Entry 8E04 (electron microscopy, 3.80 A resolution); this record covers chain A.

# Chain A
Protein: Leucine-rich repeat serine/threonine-protein kinase 1
Source organism: Homo sapiens
Notes: EC 2.7.11.1
UniProtKB: Q38SD2 (LRRK1_HUMAN); numbering as in UniProt (aligned over 20-2015)
Amino-acid sequence (1996 residues; numbered 20 to 2015; the number before each row is that of its first residue):
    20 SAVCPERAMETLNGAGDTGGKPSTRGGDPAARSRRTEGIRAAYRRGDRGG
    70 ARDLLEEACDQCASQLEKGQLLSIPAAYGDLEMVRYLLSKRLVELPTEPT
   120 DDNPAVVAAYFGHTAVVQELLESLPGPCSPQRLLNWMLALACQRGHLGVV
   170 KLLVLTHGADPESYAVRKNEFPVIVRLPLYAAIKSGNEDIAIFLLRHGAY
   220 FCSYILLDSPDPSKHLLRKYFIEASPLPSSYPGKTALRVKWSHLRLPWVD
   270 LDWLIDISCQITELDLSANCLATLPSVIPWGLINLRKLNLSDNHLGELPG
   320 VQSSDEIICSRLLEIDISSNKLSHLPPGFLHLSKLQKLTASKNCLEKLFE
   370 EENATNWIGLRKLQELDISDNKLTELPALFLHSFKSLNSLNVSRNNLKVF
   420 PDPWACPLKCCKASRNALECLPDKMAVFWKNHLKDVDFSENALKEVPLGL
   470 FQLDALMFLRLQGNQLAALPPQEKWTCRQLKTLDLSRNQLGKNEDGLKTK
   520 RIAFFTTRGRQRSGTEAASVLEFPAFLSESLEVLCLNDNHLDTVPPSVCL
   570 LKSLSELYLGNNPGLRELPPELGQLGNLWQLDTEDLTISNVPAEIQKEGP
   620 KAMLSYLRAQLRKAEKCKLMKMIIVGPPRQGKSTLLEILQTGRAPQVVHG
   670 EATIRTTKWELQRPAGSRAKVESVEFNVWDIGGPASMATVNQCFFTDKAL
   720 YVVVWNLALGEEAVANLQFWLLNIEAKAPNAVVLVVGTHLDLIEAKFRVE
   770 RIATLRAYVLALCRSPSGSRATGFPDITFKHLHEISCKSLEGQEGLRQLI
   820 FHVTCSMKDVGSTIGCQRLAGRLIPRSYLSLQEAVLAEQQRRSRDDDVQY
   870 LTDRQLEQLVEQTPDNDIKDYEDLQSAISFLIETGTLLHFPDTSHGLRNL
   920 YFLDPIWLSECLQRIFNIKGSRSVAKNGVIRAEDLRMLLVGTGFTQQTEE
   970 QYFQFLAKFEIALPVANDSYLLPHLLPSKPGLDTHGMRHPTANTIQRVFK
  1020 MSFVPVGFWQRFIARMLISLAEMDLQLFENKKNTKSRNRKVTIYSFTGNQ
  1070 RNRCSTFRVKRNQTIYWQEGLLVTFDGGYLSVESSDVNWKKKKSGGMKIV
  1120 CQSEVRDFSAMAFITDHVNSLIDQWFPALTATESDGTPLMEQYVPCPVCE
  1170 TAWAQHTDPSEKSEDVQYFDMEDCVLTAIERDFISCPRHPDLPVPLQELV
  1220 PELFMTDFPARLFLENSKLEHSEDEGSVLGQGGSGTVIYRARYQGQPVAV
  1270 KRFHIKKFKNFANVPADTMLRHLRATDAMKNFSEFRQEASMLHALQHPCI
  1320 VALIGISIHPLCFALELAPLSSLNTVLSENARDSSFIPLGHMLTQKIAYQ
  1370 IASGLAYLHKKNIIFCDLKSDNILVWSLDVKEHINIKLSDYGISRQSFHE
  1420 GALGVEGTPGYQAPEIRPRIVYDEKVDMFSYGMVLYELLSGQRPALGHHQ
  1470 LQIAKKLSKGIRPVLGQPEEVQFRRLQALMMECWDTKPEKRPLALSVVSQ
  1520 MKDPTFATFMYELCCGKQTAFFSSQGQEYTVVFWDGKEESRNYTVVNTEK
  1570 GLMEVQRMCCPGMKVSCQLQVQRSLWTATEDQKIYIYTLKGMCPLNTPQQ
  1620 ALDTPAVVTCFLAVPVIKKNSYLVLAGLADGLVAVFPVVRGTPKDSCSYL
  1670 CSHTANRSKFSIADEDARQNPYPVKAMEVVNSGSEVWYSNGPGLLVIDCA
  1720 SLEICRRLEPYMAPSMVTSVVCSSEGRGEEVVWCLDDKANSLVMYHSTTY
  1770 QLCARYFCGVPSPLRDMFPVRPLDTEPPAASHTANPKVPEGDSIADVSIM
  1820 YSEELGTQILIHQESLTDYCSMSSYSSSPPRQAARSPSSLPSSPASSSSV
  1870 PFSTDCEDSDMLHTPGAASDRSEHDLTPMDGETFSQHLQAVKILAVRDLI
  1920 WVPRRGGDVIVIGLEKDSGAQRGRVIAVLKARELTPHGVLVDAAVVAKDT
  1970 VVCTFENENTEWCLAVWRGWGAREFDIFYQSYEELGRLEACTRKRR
Disordered / not traced: 20-380, 511-538, 684-689, 763-767, 829-834, 910-919, 939-944, 1000-1011, 1044-1062, 1170-1184, 1275-1285, 1347-1353, 1412-1440, 1463-1472, 1610-1612, 1636-1639, 1792-1904, 2008-2015
Small-molecule neighbours: GDP (guanosine-5'-diphosphate): P646, P647, R648, Q649, G650, K651, S652, T653, V667, T757, H758, L759, D760, L761, S805, C806, K807
From the paper describing this entry:
  - mutagenesis - K746G, S1064E/S1074E/T1075E, S1064E/F1065A/S1074E/T1075E, F1065A: increased catalytic activity
  - post-translational modification sites: S1064, S1074, T1075 (citing earlier work)
  - mutagenesis - D1409A: abolished catalytic activity

# Summary
Ligands of chain A: GDP. From the paper: K746G, S1064E/S1074E/T1075E and S1064E/F1065A/S1074E/T1075E, among
others, increase catalytic activity; modification sites S1064, S1074 and T1075; 5 substitutions were tested in
all.
Chain A is Leucine-rich repeat serine/threonine-protein kinase 1 (Homo sapiens); the structure, Structure of
monomeric LRRK1, was determined by electron microscopy together with 8E05 and 8E06 from the same study.
